PDB entry 8JRK | X-ray diffraction, 2.30 A resolution | chains A and E of the 3 polymer chains in the assembly

# Chain A
Name: HLA class II histocompatibility antigen, DR alpha chain
From: Eptesicus fuscus
Sequence (182 residues; numbered 1 to 182; the number before each row is that of its first residue):
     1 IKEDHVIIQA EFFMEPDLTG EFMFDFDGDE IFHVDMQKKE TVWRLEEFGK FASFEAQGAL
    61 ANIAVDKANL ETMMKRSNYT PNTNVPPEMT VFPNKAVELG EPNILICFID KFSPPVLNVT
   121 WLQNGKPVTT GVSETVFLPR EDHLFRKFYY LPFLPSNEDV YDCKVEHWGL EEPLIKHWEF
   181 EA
Not modelled in the structure: 1-2, 180-182
Disulfides: C107-C163

# Chain E
Name: Asn-asp-ile-leu-ser-arg-leu-asp-pro-pro-glu-ala-ser
Sequence (13 residues; numbered 3 to 15; the number before each row is that of its first residue):
     3 NDILSRLDPP EAS
Not modelled in the structure: 15

# Chain A / chain E interface
Pairs across the interface (25; chain A residue first):
  Q9(A) with S7(E); R8(E), hydrogen bond (side chain-backbone)
  E11(A) with R8(E)
  F22(A) with S7(E)
  F24(A) with I5(E), hydrophobic; L6(E)
  F32(A) with I5(E), hydrophobic
  F51(A) with N3(E)
  A52(A) with N3(E)
  S53(A) with N3(E), hydrogen bond (backbone-backbone); D4(E), hydrogen bond; I5(E), hydrogen bond (backbone-backbone)
  F54(A) with I5(E); S7(E)
  N62(A) with R8(E), hydrogen bond (side chain-backbone); L9(E)
  V65(A) with L9(E), hydrophobic; D10(E); P12(E), hydrophobic
  D66(A) with D10(E)
  N69(A) with D10(E), hydrogen bond; P11(E), hydrogen bond (side chain-backbone); P12(E); E13(E), hydrogen bond (side chain-backbone)
  T72(A) with E13(E)
Other interface residues (no listed pair), chain A (16 interface residues in all): I31, W43

# Overview
16 residues of chain A and 11 residues of chain E are in contact; the contacts include 8 hydrogen bonds. Polar
contacts include Q9(A)-R8(E), S53(A)-D4(E) and N62(A)-R8(E).
Here chain A is HLA class II histocompatibility antigen, DR alpha chain (Eptesicus fuscus) and chain E is
Asn-asp-ile-leu-ser-arg-leu-asp-pro-pro-glu-ala-ser. Entry 8JRK (Crystal structure of the bat MHC II molecule
at 2.3 A resolution) was determined by X-ray diffraction.
